PDB entry 8V45 | electron microscopy, 3.63 A resolution | chains A and F of the 8 polymer chains in the assembly

== Chain A (and F) ==
Molecule: AriA antitoxin
From: Escherichia coli B185
Notes: chain F of this document is another copy of the same molecule, construct and numbering; everything in this record applies to it too
UniProtKB: D6IC77 (D6IC77_ECOLX); residues 2-464 here = UniProt positions 2-464
Sequence (464 residues; row label = number of the first residue in the row):
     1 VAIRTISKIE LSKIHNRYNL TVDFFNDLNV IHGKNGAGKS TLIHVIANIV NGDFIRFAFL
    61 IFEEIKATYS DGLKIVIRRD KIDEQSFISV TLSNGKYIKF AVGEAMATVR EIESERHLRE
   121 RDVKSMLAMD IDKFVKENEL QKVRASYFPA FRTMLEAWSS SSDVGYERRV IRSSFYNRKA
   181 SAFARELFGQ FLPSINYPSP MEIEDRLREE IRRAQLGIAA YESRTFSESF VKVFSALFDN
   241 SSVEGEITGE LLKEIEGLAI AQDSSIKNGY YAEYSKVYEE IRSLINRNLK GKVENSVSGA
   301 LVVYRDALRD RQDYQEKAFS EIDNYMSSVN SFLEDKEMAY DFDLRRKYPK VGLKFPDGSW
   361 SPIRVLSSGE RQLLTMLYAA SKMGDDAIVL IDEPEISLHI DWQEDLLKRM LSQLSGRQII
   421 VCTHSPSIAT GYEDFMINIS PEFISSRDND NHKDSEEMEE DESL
Disordered / not traced: 1-2, 114-124, 159-175, 238-247, 263-274, 288-295, 384-388, 445-464 (chain F: 1, 114-124, 160-175, 238-247, 263-274, 288-295, 343-347, 384-386, 445-464)
Construct notes: expression tag (1)
Residues lining bound ligands:
  - ATP (adenosine-5'-triphosphate), molecule 1: H15, R17, Y18, N35, G36, A37, G38, K39, S40, T41, D392, E393, H424
  - ATP, molecule 2: K336, F355, V365, S367, S368, G369, E370
What the authors report for this chain:
  - mutagenesis - E393Q: abolished catalytic activity
  - mutagenesis - K39I, D392A: decreased catalytic activity
  - binding site for ATP: K39 (proposed by the authors, not directly observed)
  - mutagenesis - E393Q: unchanged binding to Ocr

== Interface between chain A and chain F ==
Residue-residue contacts (46; chain A residue first):
  R17(A) with D335(F), salt bridge; F355(F)
  K34(A) with H399(F); D401(F), salt bridge
  N35(A) with S367(F); S397(F); H399(F), hydrogen bond; W402(F)
  T153(A) with T153(F), hydrogen bond; M154(F)
  M154(A) with T153(F); E156(F)
  E156(A) with M154(F)
  A157(A) with M154(F), hydrophobic; A157(F), hydrophobic; W158(F)
  W158(A) with A157(F)
  E186(A) with R364(F)
  L187(A) with E156(F); R364(F); R371(F)
  F188(A) with R371(F)
  G189(A) with R364(F)
  E334(A) with K34(F), salt bridge
  D335(A) with F443(F)
  F355(A) with R17(F)
  R364(A) with E186(F); G189(F)
  S367(A) with N35(F)
  S368(A) with E393(F), hydrogen bond
  G369(A) with N35(F)
  R371(A) with L187(F); F188(F)
  E393(A) with S368(F), hydrogen bond; S397(F), hydrogen bond
  I396(A) with I396(F), hydrophobic; S397(F)
  S397(A) with N35(F), hydrogen bond (backbone-side chain); E393(F), hydrogen bond; I396(F)
  H399(A) with K34(F); N35(F), hydrogen bond (backbone-side chain)
  W402(A) with N35(F)
  H424(A) with I400(F)
  F443(A) with D335(F)
  I444(A) with D357(F)
Also at the interface, not in a pair above, chain A (32 interface residues in all): D357, S359, L398, P426
Also at the interface, not in a pair above, chain F (32 interface residues in all): N16, G36, G369, L398, H424

== In short ==
Chain A and chain F each contribute 32 residues to their interface, with 8 hydrogen bonds and 3 salt bridges.
Among the polar pairs are R17(A)-D335(F), K34(A)-D401(F) and E334(A)-K34(F). Ligands of chain A: ATP. The
paper reports a binding site for ATP at K39(A); K39I and D392A of chain A reduce catalytic activity.
Both chains are AriA antitoxin (Escherichia coli B185). Entry 8V45 (CryoEM structure of AriA-Ocr complex) was
determined by electron microscopy, deposited together with 8V46, 8V47, 8V48 and 8V49.
